Entry 5XCR (X-ray diffraction, 1.75 A resolution); this record covers chains A and B of the 3 polymer chains in the assembly.

# Chain A
Molecule: VH-SARAH(Y35C) chimera
From: Mus musculus
Chain sequence (169 residues; numbered -1 to 164 plus 4 insertion-coded residues; 1 number in that range is skipped by the numbering (no residue carries it; nothing is unmodelled there); the number before each row is that of its first residue; a row labelled like 82A-82C holds insertion residues (82A, then the next letters in order); numbers below 1 keep their minus sign (Gly-1 is residue -1)):
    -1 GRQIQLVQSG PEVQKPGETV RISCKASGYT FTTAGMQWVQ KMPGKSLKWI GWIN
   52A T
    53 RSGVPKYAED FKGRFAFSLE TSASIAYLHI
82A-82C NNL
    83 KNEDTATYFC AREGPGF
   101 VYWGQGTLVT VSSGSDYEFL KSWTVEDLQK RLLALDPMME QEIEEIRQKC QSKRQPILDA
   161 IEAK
Not modelled in the structure: -1 to 0, 164
Disulfides: Cys22-Cys92

# Chain B
Molecule: VL-SARAH(M24C) chimera
From: Mus musculus
Chain sequence (164 residues; numbered -2 to 159 plus 3 insertion-coded residues; 1 number in that range is skipped by the numbering (no residue carries it; nothing is unmodelled there); the number before each row is that of its first residue; a row labelled like 30A-30C holds insertion residues (30A, then the next letters in order); numbers below 1 keep their minus sign (Gly-2 is residue -2)):
    -2 GRTQTVVTQE SA
    11 LTTSPGETVT LTCRSSTGAV
30A-30C TTS
    31 NYANWVQEKP DHLFTGLIVG TNNRVPGVPP RFSGSLIEDK AALTITGAQT EDEAIYFCAL
    91 WYSNHWVFGG GTKLTVLGGS DYEFLKSWTV EDLQKRLLAL DPMCEQEIEE IRQKYQSKRQ
   151 PILDAIEAK
Not modelled in the structure: -2 to 0, 159
Disulfides: Cys23-Cys88

# Interface between chain A and chain B
Cross-chain cystine bridges: Cys150(A)-Cys134(B)
Contacting residue pairs (89; chain A residue first):
  Pro9(A) with Gln136(B); Glu139(B); Glu140(B); Gln143(B), hydrogen bond (backbone-side chain)
  Glu10(A) with Gln143(B), hydrogen bond (backbone-side chain)
  Val11(A) with Gln143(B), hydrogen bond (backbone-side chain)
  Lys13(A) with Gln150(B); Asp154(B), salt bridge
  Gln35(A) with Trp96(B)
  Lys39(A) with Glu38(B); His42(B)
  Leu45(A) with Phe87(B), hydrophobic; Phe98(B)
  Trp47(A) with Asn94(B); His95(B); Trp96(B)
  Trp50(A) with Trp91(B), hydrophobic
  Lys58(A) with Asn94(B)
  Thr89(A) with His42(B)
  Phe91(A) with His42(B); Phe44(B), hydrophobic
  Gly96(A) with Val49(B)
  Pro97(A) with Val49(B); Trp96(B)
  Gly98(A) with Asn34(B); Trp96(B)
  Phe99(A) with Asn34(B), hydrogen bond (backbone-side chain); Val36(B); Gly46(B); Trp96(B), hydrophobic; Phe98(B), hydrophobic
  Val101(A) with Gly46(B), hydrogen bond (backbone-backbone); Val49(B), hydrophobic; Val55(B), hydrophobic
  Tyr102(A) with Val55(B)
  Trp103(A) with Val36(B); Phe44(B), hydrophobic
  Gln105(A) with His42(B); Gln136(B), hydrogen bond
  Leu108(A) with Glu140(B)
  Thr110(A) with Ser147(B)
  Val111(A) with Ser147(B)
  Ser112(A) with Ser147(B)
  Tyr117(A) with Pro151(B), hydrophobic
  Leu120(A) with Pro151(B); Ile152(B); Ala155(B), hydrophobic
  Lys121(A) with Ala155(B); Ala158(B)
  Leu128(A) with Ile152(B); Ala155(B), hydrophobic; Ile156(B), hydrophobic
  Arg131(A) with Ile152(B)
  Leu132(A) with Arg149(B); Ile152(B), hydrophobic; Leu153(B), hydrophobic; Ile156(B), hydrophobic
  Leu135(A) with Tyr145(B); Arg149(B)
  Met138(A) with Tyr145(B)
  Met139(A) with Tyr145(B), hydrogen bond (backbone-side chain)
  Glu142(A) with Ile141(B); Lys144(B), salt bridge; Tyr145(B), hydrogen bond
  Ile146(A) with Glu137(B); Ile138(B), hydrophobic; Ile141(B), hydrophobic
  Arg147(A) with Glu135(B), salt bridge; Ile138(B)
  Lys149(A) with Asp41(B), salt bridge
  Cys150(A) with Leu130(B); Asp131(B); Cys134(B), disulfide
  Lys153(A) with Asp41(B), salt bridge; Tyr112(B); Leu130(B)
  Arg154(A) with Leu127(B); Leu130(B)
  Pro156(A) with Tyr112(B), hydrophobic; Leu115(B)
  Ile157(A) with Leu115(B), hydrophobic; Leu123(B); Arg126(B); Leu127(B), hydrophobic
  Leu158(A) with Leu127(B), hydrophobic
  Ala160(A) with Leu115(B), hydrophobic; Lys116(B); Leu123(B), hydrophobic
  Ile161(A) with Leu123(B), hydrophobic
Also at the interface, not in a pair above, chain A (51 interface residues in all): Val37, Lys46, Gly106, Ser113, Ile143, Ala163
Also at the interface, not in a pair above, chain B (53 interface residues in all): Tyr32, Pro40, Thr45, Gly50, Pro56, Ala89, Met133, Arg142, Lys148

# In short
Chain A and chain B form an interface of 51 and 53 residues respectively; the contacts include 1 disulfide
bond, 8 hydrogen bonds and 5 salt bridges. Polar pairs include Lys13(A)-Asp154(B), Glu142(A)-Lys144(B) and
Arg147(A)-Glu135(B).
Chain A is VH-SARAH(Y35C) chimera and chain B is VL-SARAH(M24C) chimera, both from Mus musculus; the
structure, Crystal structure of P20.1 Fv-clasp fragment with its antigen peptide, was determined by X-ray
diffraction (same publication as 5XCQ, 5XCT, 5XCV and 5XCX).
